PDB entry 5I78 | X-ray diffraction, 1.58 A resolution | chain A

[Chain A]
Molecule: Endo-beta-1, 4-glucanase
Source organism: Aspergillus niger
Reference sequence: A0A023UH08 (A0A023UH08_ASPNG); residue numbers follow UniProt; this construct covers 31-331
Sequence (305 residues; each row starts with the number of its first residue):
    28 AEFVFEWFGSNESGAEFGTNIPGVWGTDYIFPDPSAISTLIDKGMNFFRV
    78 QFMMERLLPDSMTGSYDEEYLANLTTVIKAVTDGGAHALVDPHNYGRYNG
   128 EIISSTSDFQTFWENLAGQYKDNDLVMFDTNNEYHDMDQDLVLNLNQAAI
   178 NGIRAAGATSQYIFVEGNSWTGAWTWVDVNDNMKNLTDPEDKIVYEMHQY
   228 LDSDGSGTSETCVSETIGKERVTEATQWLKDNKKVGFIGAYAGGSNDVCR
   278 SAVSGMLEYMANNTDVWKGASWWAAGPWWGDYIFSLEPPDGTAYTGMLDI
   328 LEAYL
Construct notes: expression tag (28-30, 332); engineered mutation Ala-267 (Glu in A0A023UH08)
Disulfide bonds: Cys-239/Cys-276
Covalently attached groups: N-acetylglucosamine (NAG) linked to Asn-100, Asn-289
Ion coordination: Ca2+ site 1: Glu-29, Leu-332 (shared with 1 residue of chain B); Ca2+ site 2: Glu-95 (together with N-acetylglucosamine); Ca2+ site 3: Glu-329, Leu-332 (shared with 1 residue of chain B)

[In short]
Covalently linked N-acetylglucosamine: at Asn-100 and Asn-289. The Ca2+ site 1 is built by Glu-29 and Leu-332.
Glu-329 and Leu-332 form the Ca2+ site 3.
Chain A is Endo-beta-1, 4-glucanase (Aspergillus niger); the structure, Crystal structure of a
beta-1,4-endoglucanase from Aspergillus niger, was determined by X-ray diffraction together with 5I77 and 5I79
from the same study.
